Entry 1U36 (X-ray diffraction, 1.89 A resolution); this record covers chain A.

[Chain A]
Molecule: Nuclear factor NF-kappa-B p105 subunit
Organism: Mus musculus
Notes: fragment: dimerization domain
UniProtKB: P25799 (NFKB1_MOUSE); residues 245-350 here = UniProt positions 245-350
Amino-acid sequence (106 residues; numbered 245 to 350; the number before each row is that of its first residue):
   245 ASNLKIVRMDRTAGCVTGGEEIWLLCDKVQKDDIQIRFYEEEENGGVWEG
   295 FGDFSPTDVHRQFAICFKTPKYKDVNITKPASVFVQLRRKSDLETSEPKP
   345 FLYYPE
Unresolved in the structure: 245-246, 287-290
Sequence notes: engineered mutation Trp267 (Tyr in P25799), Cys310 (Val in P25799)
UniProt features mapped onto this chain:
  - modified residue: Ser335 (Phosphoserine)
  - cross-link: Lys323 (Glycyl lysine isopeptide (Lys-Gly) (interchain with G-Cter in SUMO2))

[In short]
Chain A is Nuclear factor NF-kappa-B p105 subunit (Mus musculus); the structure, Crystal structure of WLAC
mutant of dimerisation domain of NF-kB p50 transcription factor, was determined by X-ray diffraction,
deposited together with 1U3J, 1U3Y, 1U3Z, 1U41 and 1U42.
